2Z39 - chain A; structure by X-ray diffraction, 1.70 A resolution.

== Chain A ==
Molecule: Chitinase
Source organism: Brassica juncea
Notes: EC 3.2.1.14; fragment: catalytic module
UniProt: Q9SQF7 (Q9SQF7_BRAJU); numbering as in UniProt (aligned over 146-389)
Amino-acid sequence (246 residues; each row starts with the number of its first residue):
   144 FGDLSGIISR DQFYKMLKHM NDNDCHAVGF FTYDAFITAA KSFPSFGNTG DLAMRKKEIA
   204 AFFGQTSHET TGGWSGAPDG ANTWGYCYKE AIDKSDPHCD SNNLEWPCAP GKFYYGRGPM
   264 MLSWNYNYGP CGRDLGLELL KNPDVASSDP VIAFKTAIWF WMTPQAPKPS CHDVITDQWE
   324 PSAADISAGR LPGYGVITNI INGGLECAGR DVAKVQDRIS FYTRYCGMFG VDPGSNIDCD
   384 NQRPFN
Differences from the reference sequence: cloning artifact (144-145); engineered mutation A234 (Glu in Q9SQF7)
Disulfide bonds: C168-C230, C242-C251, C350-C382

== Overview ==
Chain A is Chitinase (Brassica juncea); the structure, Crystal structure of Brassica juncea chitinase
catalytic module Glu234Ala mutant (Bjchi3-E234A), was determined by X-ray diffraction together with 2Z37 and
2Z38 from the same study.
